Entry 3OU0 (X-ray diffraction, 3.00 A resolution); this record covers chain A.

[Chain A]
Protein: Periplasmic serine endoprotease DegP
Source organism: Escherichia coli
Notes: EC 3.4.21.-; fragment: DegP
Reference sequence: P0C0V0 (DEGP_ECOLI); residues 1-448 here correspond to UniProt positions 27-474 (UniProt number = residue number + 26)
Chain sequence (448 residues; each row starts with the number of its first residue):
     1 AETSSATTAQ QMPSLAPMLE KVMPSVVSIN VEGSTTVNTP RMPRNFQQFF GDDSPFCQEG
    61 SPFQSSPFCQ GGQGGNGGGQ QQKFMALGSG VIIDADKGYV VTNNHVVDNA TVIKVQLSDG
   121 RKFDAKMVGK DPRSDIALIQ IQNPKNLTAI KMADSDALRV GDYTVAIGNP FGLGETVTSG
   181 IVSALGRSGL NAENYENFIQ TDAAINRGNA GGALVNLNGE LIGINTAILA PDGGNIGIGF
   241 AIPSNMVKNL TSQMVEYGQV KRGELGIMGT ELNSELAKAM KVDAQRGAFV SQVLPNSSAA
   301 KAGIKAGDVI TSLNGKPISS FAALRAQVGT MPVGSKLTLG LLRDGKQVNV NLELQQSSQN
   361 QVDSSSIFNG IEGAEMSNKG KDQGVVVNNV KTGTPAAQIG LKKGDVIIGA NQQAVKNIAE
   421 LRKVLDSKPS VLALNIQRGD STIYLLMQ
Disordered / not traced: 1-10, 36-81
Construct notes: engineered mutation Ala210 (Ser236 in P0C0V0)
Modified residues: Mse12, Mse18, Mse23, Mse85, Mse127, Mse152, Mse246, Mse254, Mse268, Mse280, Mse331, Mse376, Mse447 (selenomethionine; parent Met); Mse42 (selenomethionine)
UniProt features mapped onto this chain:
  - active site (Charge relay system): His105, Asp135
  - binding site (substrate): Glu32, His105, Asp135, Thr226 to Ala230, Leu265 to Gly269

[Summary]
Curated annotation (UniProt) lists active-site residues His105 and Asp135 and 13 substrate-binding residues.
Chain A is Periplasmic serine endoprotease DegP (Escherichia coli); the structure, re-refined 3CS0, was
determined by X-ray diffraction (same publication as 3OTP).
